PDB entry 6UWZ | electron microscopy, 2.69 A resolution | chains D and G of the 7 polymer chains in the assembly

Chain D:
Molecule: Acetylcholine receptor subunit alpha
From: Tetronarce californica
Reference sequence: P02710 (ACHA_TETCF); residues 1-437 here correspond to UniProt positions 25-461 (UniProt number = residue number + 24)
Sequence (437 residues; numbered 1 to 437; the number before each row is that of its first residue):
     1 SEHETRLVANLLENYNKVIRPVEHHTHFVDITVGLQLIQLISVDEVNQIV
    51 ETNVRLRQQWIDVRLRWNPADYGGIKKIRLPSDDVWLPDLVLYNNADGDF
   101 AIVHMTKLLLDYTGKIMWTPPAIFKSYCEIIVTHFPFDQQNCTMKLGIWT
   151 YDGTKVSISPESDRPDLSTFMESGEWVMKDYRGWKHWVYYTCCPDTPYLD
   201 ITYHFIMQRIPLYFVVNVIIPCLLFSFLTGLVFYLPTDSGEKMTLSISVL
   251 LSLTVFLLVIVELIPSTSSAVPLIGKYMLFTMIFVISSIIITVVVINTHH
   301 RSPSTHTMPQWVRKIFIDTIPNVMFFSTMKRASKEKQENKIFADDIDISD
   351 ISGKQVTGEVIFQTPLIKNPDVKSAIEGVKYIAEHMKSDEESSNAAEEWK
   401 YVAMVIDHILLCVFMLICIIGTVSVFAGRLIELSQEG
Unresolved in the structure: 332-369, 434-437
Disulfides: C128-C142, C192-C193
Covalently attached groups: glycan linked to N141
What the authors report for this chain:
  - post-translational modification sites: N141
  - disease-associated variants - G153S, V156M: increased binding to ACh (citing earlier work)
  - disease-associated variants - V132L: decreased signaling (citing earlier work)
  - disease-associated variants - C418W: increased signaling (citing earlier work)
  - binding site for N-acetylglucosamine: N141

Chain G:
Molecule: Alpha-bungarotoxin
Reference sequence: P60615 (3L21A_BUNMU); residues 1-74 here correspond to UniProt positions 22-95 (UniProt number = residue number + 21)
Sequence (74 residues; each row starts with the number of its first residue):
     1 IVCHTTATSPISAVTCPPGENLCYRKMWCDAFCSSRGKVVELGCAATCPS
    51 KKPYEEVTCCSTDKCNPHPKQRPG
Unresolved in the structure: 74
Disulfides: C3-C23, C16-C44, C29-C33, C48-C59, C60-C65

Chain D / chain G interface:
Residue-residue contacts (33; chain D residue first):
  W187(D) - T6(G)  hydrogen bond (side chain-backbone)
  W187(D) - A7(G)
  W187(D) - T8(G)
  W187(D) - S9(G)
  Y189(D) - T6(G)
  Y189(D) - T8(G)  hydrogen bond (side chain-backbone)
  Y189(D) - S9(G)
  Y189(D) - P10(G)
  Y189(D) - I11(G)
  Y189(D) - V39(G)
  Y189(D) - V40(G)  hydrogen bond (backbone-backbone)
  Y190(D) - D30(G)  hydrogen bond
  Y190(D) - F32(G)
  Y190(D) - R36(G)
  Y190(D) - G37(G)
  Y190(D) - K38(G)
  Y190(D) - V39(G)  hydrophobic
  Y190(D) - V40(G)
  Y190(D) - H68(G)  hydrogen bond (backbone-side chain)
  T191(D) - R36(G)
  T191(D) - G37(G)
  T191(D) - K38(G)  hydrogen bond (side chain-backbone)
  T191(D) - H68(G)
  T191(D) - P69(G)
  T191(D) - K70(G)  hydrogen bond (backbone-side chain)
  C192(D) - R36(G)  hydrogen bond (backbone-backbone)
  C192(D) - K70(G)  hydrogen bond (backbone-side chain)
  C193(D) - H68(G)
  P194(D) - I11(G)
  P194(D) - H68(G)
  P194(D) - Q71(G)
  P197(D) - S9(G)
  Y198(D) - R36(G)
Also at the interface, not in a pair above, chain D (13 interface residues in all): Y93, W149, V188, D195
Also at the interface, not in a pair above, chain G (18 interface residues in all): M27

In short:
13 residues of chain D and 18 residues of chain G are in contact, with 9 hydrogen bonds. Among the polar pairs
are W187(D)-T6(G), Y189(D)-T8(G) and Y190(D)-D30(G). From the paper: a binding site for N-acetylglucosamine at
N141(D); G153S and V156M of chain D increase binding to ACh; 4 substitutions were tested in all.
Here chain D is Acetylcholine receptor subunit alpha (Tetronarce californica) and chain G is
Alpha-bungarotoxin. Entry 6UWZ (Cryo-EM structure of Torpedo acetylcholine receptor in complex with
alpha-bungarotoxin) was determined by electron microscopy.
